Entry 1T22 (X-ray diffraction, 2.20 A resolution); this record covers chains A and B of the 3 polymer chains in the assembly.

# Chain A
Protein: HLA class I histocompatibility antigen, A-2 alpha chain
Source organism: Homo sapiens
UniProt: P01892 (1A02_HUMAN); residues 1-275 here correspond to UniProt positions 25-299 (UniProt number = residue number + 24)
Sequence (275 residues; each row starts with the number of its first residue):
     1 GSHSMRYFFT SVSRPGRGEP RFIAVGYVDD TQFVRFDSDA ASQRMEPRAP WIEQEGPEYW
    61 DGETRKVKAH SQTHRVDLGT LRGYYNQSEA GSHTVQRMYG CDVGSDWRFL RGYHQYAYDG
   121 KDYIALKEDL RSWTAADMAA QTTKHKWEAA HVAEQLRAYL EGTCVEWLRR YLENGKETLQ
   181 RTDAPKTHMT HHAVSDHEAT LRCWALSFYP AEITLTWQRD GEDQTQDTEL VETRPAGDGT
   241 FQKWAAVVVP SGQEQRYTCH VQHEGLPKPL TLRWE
Disulfide bonds: Cys101-Cys164, Cys203-Cys259

# Chain B
Protein: Beta-2-microglobulin
Source organism: Homo sapiens
UniProt: P01884 (B2MG_HUMAN); residues 1-99 here correspond to UniProt positions 21-119 (UniProt number = residue number + 20)
Sequence (99 residues; numbered 1 to 99; the number before each row is that of its first residue):
     1 IQRTPKIQVY SRHPAENGKS NFLNCYVSGF HPSDIEVDLL KNGERIEKVE HSDLSFSKDW
    61 SFYLLYYTEF TPTEKDEYAC RVNHVTLSQP KIVKWDRDM
Disulfide bonds: Cys25-Cys80

# Chain A / chain B interface
Pairs across the interface - 55 pairs, chain A then chain B:
  Phe8(A) - Ser55(B)
  Phe8(A) - Phe56(B)
  Phe9(A) - Phe56(B)
  Thr10(A) - Leu54(B)
  Thr10(A) - Phe56(B)
  Thr10(A) - Phe62(B)
  Val12(A) - Ser33(B)
  Ile23(A) - Leu54(B)
  Val25(A) - Asp53(B)
  Val25(A) - Leu54(B)
  Val25(A) - Ser55(B)
  Tyr27(A) - Ser55(B)
  Tyr27(A) - Tyr63(B)
  Gln32(A) - Asp53(B)  hydrogen bond
  Arg35(A) - Asp53(B)  salt bridge
  Arg48(A) - Asp53(B)  salt bridge
  Gln96(A) - His31(B)  hydrogen bond
  Gln96(A) - Phe56(B)
  Gln96(A) - Trp60(B)  hydrogen bond (side chain-backbone)
  Gln96(A) - Phe62(B)
  Arg97(A) - Phe56(B)
  Met98(A) - Lys58(B)
  Gln115(A) - Trp60(B)
  Tyr116(A) - Trp60(B)
  Ala117(A) - Trp60(B)
  Asp119(A) - Ile1(B)  hydrogen bond (backbone-backbone)
  Asp119(A) - His31(B)
  Gly120(A) - Ile1(B)
  Gly120(A) - His31(B)
  Gly120(A) - Trp60(B)
  Lys121(A) - Ile1(B)
  Asp122(A) - Trp60(B)  hydrogen bond
  His192(A) - Asp98(B)  salt bridge
  Arg202(A) - Asp98(B)  hydrogen bond (side chain-backbone)
  Trp204(A) - Asp98(B)
  Trp204(A) - Met99(B)
  Val231(A) - Gln8(B)
  Glu232(A) - Gln8(B)  hydrogen bond (backbone-side chain)
  Thr233(A) - Tyr26(B)
  Arg234(A) - Gln8(B)  hydrogen bond
  Arg234(A) - Tyr10(B)
  Arg234(A) - Tyr26(B)
  Arg234(A) - Met99(B)  hydrogen bond (side chain-backbone)
  Pro235(A) - Tyr10(B)  hydrogen bond (backbone-side chain)
  Pro235(A) - Asn24(B)
  Pro235(A) - Tyr26(B)
  Pro235(A) - Leu65(B)  hydrophobic
  Ala236(A) - Arg12(B)  hydrogen bond (backbone-side chain)
  Ala236(A) - Asn24(B)  hydrogen bond (backbone-side chain)
  Gly237(A) - Arg12(B)
  Gly237(A) - Leu65(B)
  Gln242(A) - Tyr10(B)
  Gln242(A) - Ser11(B)  hydrogen bond (side chain-backbone)
  Gln242(A) - Arg12(B)  hydrogen bond (side chain-backbone)
  Trp244(A) - Met99(B)  hydrogen bond (side chain-backbone)
Interface residues without a listed pair, chain A (35 interface residues in all): Thr94, Leu206, Asp238
Interface residues without a listed pair, chain B (24 interface residues in all): His13, Pro14, Pro32, Asp59

# In short
35 residues of chain A and 24 residues of chain B are in contact; the contacts include 15 hydrogen bonds and 3
salt bridges. Among the polar pairs are Arg35(A)-Asp53(B), Arg48(A)-Asp53(B) and His192(A)-Asp98(B).
Chain A is HLA class I histocompatibility antigen, A-2 alpha chain and chain B is Beta-2-microglobulin, both
from Homo sapiens; the structure, Structural basis for degenerate recognition of HIV peptide variants by
cytotoxic lymphocyte, variant SL9, orthorhombic crystal, was determined by X-ray diffraction together with
1S8D, 1T1W, 1T1X, 1T1Y, 1T1Z, 1T20 and 1T21 from the same study.
